9G8P - chains O and K of the 13 polymer chains in the assembly; structure by electron microscopy, 7.00 A resolution (low resolution: residue-level contacts below are approximate; hydrogen-bond / salt-bridge calls are withheld).

# Chain O
Protein: Exosome complex component RRP46
Source organism: Homo sapiens
Reference sequence: Q9NQT4 (EXOS5_HUMAN); residue numbers follow UniProt; this construct covers 1-235
Sequence (239 residues; each row starts with the number of its first residue; numbers below 1 keep their minus sign (Gly-3 is residue -3)):
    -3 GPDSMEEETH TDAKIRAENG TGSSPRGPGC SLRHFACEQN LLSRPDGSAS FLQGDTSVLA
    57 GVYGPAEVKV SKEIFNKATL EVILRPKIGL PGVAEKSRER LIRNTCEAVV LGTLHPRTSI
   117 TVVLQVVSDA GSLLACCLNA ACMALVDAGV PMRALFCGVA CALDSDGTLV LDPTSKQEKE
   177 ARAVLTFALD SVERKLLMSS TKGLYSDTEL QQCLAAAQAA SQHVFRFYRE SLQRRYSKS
Not modelled in the structure: -3 to 25, 234-235
Construct notes: expression tag (-3 to 0)
Swiss-Prot annotation at these positions:
  - modified residue: Ser20 (Phosphoserine)
  - natural variant: Thr101 (T101K: In CABAC), Thr114 (T114I: In CABAC), Met148 (M148T: In CABAC; uncertain significance), Leu206 (L206H: In CABAC)

# Chain K
Protein: Exosome complex component RRP45
Source organism: Homo sapiens
Reference sequence: Q06265 (EXOS9_HUMAN); numbering as in UniProt (aligned over 1-439)
Sequence (443 residues; row label = number of the first residue in the row; numbers below 1 keep their minus sign (Gly-3 is residue -3)):
    -3 GPDSMKETPL SNCERRFLLR AIEEKKRLDG RQTYDYRNIR ISFGTDYGCC IVELGKTRVL
    57 GQVSCELVSP KLNRATEGIL FFNLELSQMA APAFEPGRQS DLLVKLNRLM ERCLRNSKCI
   117 DTESLCVVAG EKVWQIRVDL HLLNHDGNII DAASIAAIVA LCHFRRPDVS VQGDEVTLYT
   177 PEERDPVPLS IHHMPICVSF AFFQQGTYLL VDPNEREERV MDGLLVIAMN KHREICTIQS
   237 SGGIMLLKDQ VLRCSKIAGV KVAEITELIL KALENDQKVR KEGGKFGFAE SIANQRITAF
   297 KMEKAPIDTS DVEEKAEEII AEAEPPSEVV STPVLWTPGT AQIGEGVENS WGDLEDSEKE
   357 DDEGGGDQAI ILDGIKMDTG VEVSDIGSQD APIILSDSEE EEMIILEPDK NPKKIRTQTT
   417 SAKQEKAPSK KPVKRRKKKR AAN
Not modelled in the structure: -3 to 0, 354-439
Construct notes: expression tag (-3 to 0)
Swiss-Prot annotation at these positions:
  - modified residue: Ser65 (Phosphoserine), Lys297 (N6-acetyllysine), Ser306 (Phosphoserine), Ser346 (Phosphoserine), Ser392 (Phosphoserine), Ser394 (Phosphoserine)
  - cross-link (Glycyl lysine isopeptide (Lys-Gly)): Lys297 (interchain with G-Cter in SUMO1), Lys419 (interchain with G-Cter in SUMO2)
  - natural variant: Leu14 (L14P: In PCH1D), Arg161 to Asn439 (deletion: In PCH1D)
  - mutagenesis: Pro388 to Leu391 (Abolishes interaction with SETX), Ile390 to Leu391 (Abolishes interaction with SETX), Glu395 to Glu398 (Abolishes interaction with SETX)

# How chain O and chain K interact
Pairs across the interface (67; chain O residue first):
  Cys26(O) with Pro302(K)
  Ser27(O) with Lys300(K); Ala301(K)
  Leu28(O) with Lys300(K); Ala301(K)
  His30(O) with Lys297(K)
  Phe31(O) with Phe296(K); Lys297(K); Met298(K)
  Ala32(O) with Ile288(K); Lys297(K)
  Cys33(O) with Thr294(K); Ala295(K)
  Glu34(O) with Arg292(K); Thr294(K); Ala295(K)
  Gln35(O) with Thr294(K)
  Leu37(O) with Arg54(K)
  Leu38(O) with Arg54(K); Asn140(K)
  Ser39(O) with Asn140(K)
  Arg40(O) with Glu3(K); Ala86(K); Ala87(K); Pro88(K); Asn140(K); His141(K); Glu211(K)
  Leu48(O) with Phe284(K); Ala285(K)
  Leu55(O) with Leu139(K)
  Gly57(O) with Met85(K)
  Tyr59(O) with Gln84(K); Met85(K); Ala87(K); Pro88(K)
  Glu63(O) with Met1(K); Lys2(K)
  Lys65(O) with Met1(K)
  Pro82(O) with His137(K)
  Lys83(O) with Leu56(K); Asp135(K); His137(K)
  Ile84(O) with Ser60(K); Arg133(K)
  Gly85(O) with Arg133(K)
  Val119(O) with Met85(K)
  Val123(O) with Phe284(K)
  Ser124(O) with Phe284(K)
  Asp203(O) with Ile316(K)
  Gln207(O) with Ala312(K); Ile315(K)
  Gln208(O) with Val308(K); Glu309(K); Ala312(K)
  Ala211(O) with Val308(K)
  Ala212(O) with Ile303(K); Val308(K)
  Ala215(O) with Ile303(K)
  Ala216(O) with Ile303(K)
  His219(O) with Ile303(K)
  Phe223(O) with Phe296(K); Met298(K)
  Ser227(O) with Phe296(K)
  Arg230(O) with Ile293(K); Phe296(K)
  Arg231(O) with Ile293(K)
Other interface residues (no listed pair), chain O (47 interface residues in all): Arg29, Pro41, Gly50, Ile79, Leu167, Thr204, Gln218, Glu226, Ser233
Other interface residues (no listed pair), chain K (40 interface residues in all): Ala289, Thr305, Lys311

# Summary
Chain O and chain K form an interface of 47 and 40 residues respectively. UniProt lists 8 mutagenesis sites on
chain K.
Chain O is Exosome complex component RRP46 and chain K is Exosome complex component RRP45, both from Homo
sapiens; the structure, 40S-bound human SKI2-exosome complex, was determined by electron microscopy together
with 9G8N, 9G8Q and 9G8R from the same study.
